PDB entry 6EJF | electron microscopy, 8.00 A resolution (low resolution: residue-level contacts below are approximate; hydrogen-bond / salt-bridge calls are withheld) | chains C and F of the 18 polymer chains in the assembly

Chain C (and F):
Name: Type IV pilus assembly protein PilF
From: Thermus thermophilus (strain HB8 / ATCC 27634 / DSM 579)
Notes: chain F of this document is another copy of the same molecule, construct and numbering; everything in this record applies to it too
UniProtKB: Q5SLC9 (Q5SLC9_THET8); numbering as in UniProt (aligned over 505-889)
Amino-acid sequence (409 residues; each row starts with the number of its first residue):
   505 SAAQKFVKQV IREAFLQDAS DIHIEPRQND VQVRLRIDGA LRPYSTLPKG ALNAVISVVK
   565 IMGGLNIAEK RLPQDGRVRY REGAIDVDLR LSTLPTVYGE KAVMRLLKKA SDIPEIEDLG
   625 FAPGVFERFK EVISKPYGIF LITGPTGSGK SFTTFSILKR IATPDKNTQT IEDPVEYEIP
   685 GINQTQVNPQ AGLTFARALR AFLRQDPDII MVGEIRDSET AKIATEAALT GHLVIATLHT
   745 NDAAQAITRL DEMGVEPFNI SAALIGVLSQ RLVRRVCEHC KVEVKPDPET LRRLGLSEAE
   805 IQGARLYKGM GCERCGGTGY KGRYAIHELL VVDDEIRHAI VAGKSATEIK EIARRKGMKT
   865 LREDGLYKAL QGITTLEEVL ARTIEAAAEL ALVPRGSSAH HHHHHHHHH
Not modelled in the structure: 889-913 (chain F: 890-913)
Sequence notes: expression tag (890-913)
UniProt features mapped onto this chain:
  - binding site (ATP): Gly-651 to Phe-656
  - binding site (Zn(2+)): Cys-781, Cys-784, Cys-816, Cys-819

How chain C and chain F interact:
Residue-residue contacts - 79 pairs, chain C then chain F:
  Lys-639(C) with Ala-885(F); Arg-886(F); Thr-887(F)
  Thr-667(C) with Arg-538(F)
  Pro-668(C) with Arg-538(F); Leu-545(F); Arg-546(F); Pro-547(F)
  Asp-669(C) with Arg-538(F); Ala-544(F); Leu-545(F)
  Lys-670(C) with Arg-538(F); Leu-545(F)
  Asn-671(C) with His-527(F); Glu-529(F); Arg-538(F); Leu-545(F); Lys-605(F)
  Gln-673(C) with Lys-605(F)
  Val-679(C) with Val-601(F)
  Glu-682(C) with Gln-532(F); Val-601(F); Tyr-602(F)
  Ile-683(C) with Tyr-602(F)
  Gly-685(C) with Glu-529(F); Arg-531(F); Arg-538(F)
  Ile-686(C) with Pro-530(F); Arg-531(F); Tyr-602(F)
  Asn-687(C) with Pro-530(F); Arg-531(F); Thr-600(F); Lys-605(F)
  Gln-688(C) with Thr-600(F); Val-601(F); Tyr-602(F)
  Thr-689(C) with Leu-598(F); Pro-599(F); Thr-600(F)
  Gln-690(C) with Pro-599(F); Thr-600(F); Val-601(F)
  Asn-692(C) with Lys-574(F); Arg-575(F)
  Gln-694(C) with Arg-575(F)
  Ala-695(C) with Arg-575(F)
  Leu-697(C) with Arg-575(F); Pro-577(F); Leu-598(F); Pro-599(F)
  Ala-702(C) with Leu-598(F)
  Ala-705(C) with Pro-577(F); Leu-598(F)
  Phe-706(C) with Leu-598(F)
  Arg-708(C) with Asp-579(F); Arg-594(F); Ser-596(F)
  Gln-709(C) with His-527(F); Ser-596(F); Thr-597(F); Leu-598(F); Lys-605(F); Val-607(F)
  Asp-710(C) with Asp-525(F); His-527(F); Arg-540(F)
  Pro-711(C) with Arg-540(F)
  Asp-712(C) with Arg-540(F); Gly-543(F); Ala-544(F); Leu-545(F)
  Leu-733(C) with Arg-720(F)
  Thr-734(C) with Thr-650(F); Arg-720(F)
  Gly-735(C) with Thr-650(F)
  Phe-762(C) with Ser-722(F)
  Asp-838(C) with Gln-749(F)
  Arg-841(C) with Arg-753(F)
Other interface residues (no listed pair), chain C (38 interface residues in all): Ser-638, Thr-672, Arg-701, His-736
Other interface residues (no listed pair), chain F (43 interface residues in all): Gln-536, Leu-576, Gln-578, Ala-606, Arg-609, Glu-756, Leu-884, Glu-889

Summary:
The interface between chain C and chain F involves 38 residues on one side and 43 on the other. From UniProt:
6 ATP-binding residues and 4 Zn2+-binding residues on chain C.
Chain C and chain F are both Type IV pilus assembly protein PilF (Thermus thermophilus (strain HB8 / ATCC
27634 / DSM 579)); the structure, Thermus thermophilus PilF ATPase (apoprotein form), was determined by
electron microscopy (same publication as 5OIU and 6F8L).
